Entry 5NMF (X-ray diffraction, 2.89 A resolution); this record covers chains C and D of the 5 polymer chains in the assembly.

# Chain C
Name: Gag protein
UniProt: O11803 (O11803_9HIV1); residues 1-9 here correspond to UniProt positions 7-15 (UniProt number = residue number + 6)
Amino-acid sequence (9 residues; each row starts with the number of its first residue):
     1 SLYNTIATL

# Chain D
Name: HUman T-cell receptor Alpha chain
From: Homo sapiens
Amino-acid sequence (200 residues; numbered 2 to 201; the number before each row is that of its first residue):
     2 KEVEQNSGPL SVPEGAIASL NCTYSDRGSQ SFFWYRQYSG KSPELIMFIY SNGDKEDGRF
    62 TAQLNKASQY ISLLIRDSKL SDSATYLCAV RTNSGYALNF GKGTSLLVTP HIQKPDPAVY
   122 QLRDSKSSDK SVCLFTDFDS QTNVSQSKDS DVYITDKCVL DMRSMDFKSN SAVAWSNKSD
   182 FACANAFNNS IIPEDTFFPS
Cystine bridges: C23-C89, C134-C184

# Interface between chain C and chain D
Contacting residue pairs - 10 pairs, chain C then chain D:
  S1(C) - N94(D)
  L2(C) - N94(D)  hydrogen bond (backbone-side chain)
  Y3(C) - N94(D)
  N4(C) - Q31(D)  hydrogen bond
  N4(C) - R92(D)
  N4(C) - T93(D)
  N4(C) - N94(D)  hydrogen bond
  N4(C) - G96(D)
  N4(C) - Y97(D)  hydrogen bond (backbone-side chain)
  T5(C) - R92(D)

# Overview
5 residues of chain C and 6 residues of chain D are in contact, with 4 hydrogen bonds. Among the polar pairs
are L2(C)-N94(D), N4(C)-Q31(D) and N4(C)-N94(D).
Here chain C is Gag protein and chain D is HUman T-cell receptor Alpha chain (Homo sapiens). Entry 5NMF (868
TCR in complex with HLA A02 presenting SLYNTIATL) was determined by X-ray diffraction (same publication as
5NMD, 5NME, 5NMG, 5NMH and 5NMK).
